PDB entry 5DJC | X-ray diffraction, 2.10 A resolution | chains A and B of the 3 polymer chains in the assembly

[Chain A]
Name: Ig gamma-1 chain C region
Organism: Homo sapiens
Reference sequence: P01857 (IGHG1_HUMAN); residues 221-447 here correspond to UniProt positions 104-330 (UniProt number = residue number - 117)
Chain sequence (227 residues; numbered 221 to 447; the number before each row is that of its first residue):
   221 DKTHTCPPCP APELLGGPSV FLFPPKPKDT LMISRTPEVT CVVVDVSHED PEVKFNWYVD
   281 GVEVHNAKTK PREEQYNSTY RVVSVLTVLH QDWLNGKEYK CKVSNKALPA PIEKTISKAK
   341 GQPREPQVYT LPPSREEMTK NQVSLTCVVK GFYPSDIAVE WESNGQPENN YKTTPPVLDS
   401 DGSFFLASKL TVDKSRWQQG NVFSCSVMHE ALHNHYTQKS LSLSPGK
Unresolved in the structure: 221-236, 444-447
Sequence notes: variant Glu356 (Asp239 in P01857), Met358 (Leu241 in P01857); engineered mutation Val368 (Leu251 in P01857), Ala407 (Tyr290 in P01857)
Swiss-Prot annotation at these positions:
  - glycosylation: Asn297 (N-linked (GlcNAc...) (complex) asparagine)
Disulfide bonds: Cys261-Cys321, Cys367-Cys425
Covalently attached groups: glycan linked to Asn297

[Chain B]
Name: Ig gamma-1 chain C region
Organism: Homo sapiens
Reference sequence: P01857 (IGHG1_HUMAN); residues 221-447 here correspond to UniProt positions 104-330 (UniProt number = residue number - 117)
Chain sequence (240 residues; each row starts with the number of its first residue):
   208 HHHHHHHHSG SGSDKTHTCP PCPAPELLGG PSVFLFPPKP KDTLEASRTP EVTCVVVDVS
   268 HEDPEVKFNW YVDGVEVHNA KTKPREEQYN STYRVVSVLT VLHQDWLNGK EYKCKVSNKA
   328 LPAPIEKTIS KAKGQPREPQ VYTLPPSREE MTKNQVSLVC LVKGFYPSDI AVEWESNGQP
   388 ENNYKTTPPV LDSDGSFFLY SFLTVDKSRW QQGNVFSCSV MHEALHNAYT QKSLSLSPGK
Unresolved in the structure: 208-236, 420, 444-447
Sequence notes: expression tag (208-220); engineered mutation Glu252 (Met135 in P01857), Ala253 (Ile136 in P01857), Val366 (Thr249 in P01857), Phe409 (Lys292 in P01857), Ala435 (His318 in P01857); variant Glu356 (Asp239 in P01857), Met358 (Leu241 in P01857)
Swiss-Prot annotation at these positions:
  - glycosylation: Asn297 (N-linked (GlcNAc...) (complex) asparagine)
Disulfide bonds: Cys261-Cys321, Cys367-Cys425
Covalently attached groups: glycan linked to Asn297

[How chain A and chain B interact]
Pairs across the interface (40; chain A residue first):
  Val348(A) - Glu356(B)
  Tyr349(A) - Ser354(B)
  Tyr349(A) - Glu356(B)
  Tyr349(A) - Glu357(B)
  Thr350(A) - Ser354(B)
  Leu351(A) - Pro352(B)
  Leu351(A) - Ser354(B)
  Leu351(A) - Val366(B)  hydrophobic
  Pro352(A) - Leu351(B)
  Ser354(A) - Tyr349(B)
  Ser354(A) - Leu351(B)
  Glu356(A) - Tyr349(B)
  Glu357(A) - Tyr349(B)
  Glu357(A) - Lys370(B)  salt bridge
  Lys360(A) - Tyr349(B)
  Ser364(A) - Leu368(B)
  Ser364(A) - Lys370(B)
  Thr366(A) - Leu351(B)
  Thr366(A) - Tyr407(B)  hydrogen bond
  Val368(A) - Phe409(B)  hydrophobic
  Lys370(A) - Glu357(B)
  Lys370(A) - Ser364(B)
  Asn390(A) - Ser400(B)
  Lys392(A) - Leu398(B)
  Lys392(A) - Asp399(B)
  Lys392(A) - Ser400(B)
  Lys392(A) - Phe405(B)
  Thr394(A) - Thr394(B)
  Thr394(A) - Val397(B)
  Leu398(A) - Lys392(B)
  Asp399(A) - Lys392(B)
  Phe405(A) - Lys392(B)
  Phe405(A) - Phe409(B)  hydrophobic
  Ala407(A) - Tyr407(B)  hydrophobic
  Ala407(A) - Phe409(B)  hydrophobic
  Lys409(A) - Leu368(B)
  Lys409(A) - Asp399(B)  salt bridge
  Lys409(A) - Phe405(B)
  Lys409(A) - Tyr407(B)
  Lys439(A) - Glu356(B)  salt bridge
Interface residues without a listed pair, chain A (28 interface residues in all): Gln347, Pro353, Pro395, Val397, Ser400, Ser408
Interface residues without a listed pair, chain B (23 interface residues in all): Gln347, Thr350, Lys360, Pro395

[Overview]
28 residues of chain A face 23 of chain B across their interface; the contacts include 1 hydrogen bond and 3
salt bridges. Polar pairs include Glu357(A)-Lys370(B), Lys409(A)-Asp399(B) and Lys439(A)-Glu356(B).
Here chain A is Ig gamma-1 chain C region and chain B is Ig gamma-1 chain C region, both from Homo sapiens.
Entry 5DJC (Fc Heterodimer Design 8.1 L368V/Y407A + T366V/K409F) was determined by X-ray diffraction,
deposited together with 5DI8, 5DJ0, 5DJ2, 5DJ6, 5DJ8, 5DJA and 10 further entries.
